PDB entry 4UBP | X-ray diffraction, 1.55 A resolution | chains B and C of the 3 polymer chains in the assembly

# Chain B
Molecule: Protein (urease (chain B))
Organism: Sporosarcina pasteurii
Notes: EC 3.5.1.5
UniProt: P41021 (URE2_BACPA); numbering as in UniProt (aligned over 1-126)
Amino-acid sequence (126 residues; each row starts with the number of its first residue):
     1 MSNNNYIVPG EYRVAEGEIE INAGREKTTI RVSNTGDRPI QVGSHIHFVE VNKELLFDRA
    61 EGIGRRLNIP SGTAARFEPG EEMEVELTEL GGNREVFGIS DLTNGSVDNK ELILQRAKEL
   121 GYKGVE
Disordered / not traced: 1-4

# Chain C
Molecule: Protein (urease (chain C))
Organism: Sporosarcina pasteurii
Notes: EC 3.5.1.5
UniProt: P41020 (URE1_BACPA); the construct has insertions or renumbered stretches relative to UniProt, so the offset changes along the chain: 1-28 = UniProt 1-28; 30-570 = UniProt 29-569
Amino-acid sequence (570 residues; numbered 1 to 570; the number before each row is that of its first residue):
     1 MKINRQQYAE SYGPTVGDEV RLADTDLWIE VEKDYTTYGD EVNFGGGKVL REGMGENGTY
    61 TRTENVLDLL LTNALILDYT GIYKADIGVK DGYIVGIGKG GNPDIMDGVT PNMIVGTATE
   121 VIAAEGKIVT AGGIDTHVHF INPDQVDVAL ANGITTLFGG GTGPAEGSKA TTVTPGPWNI
   181 EKMLKSTEGL PINVGILGKG HGSSIAPIME QIDAGAAGLK IHEDWGATPA SIDRSLTVAD
   241 EADVQVAIHS DTLNEAGFLE DTLRAINGRV IHSFHVEGAG GGHAPDIMAM AGHPNVLPSS
   301 TNPTRPFTVN TIDEHLDMLM VCHHLKQNIP EDVAFADSRI RPETIAAEDI LHDLGIISMM
   361 STDALAMGRA GEMVLRTWQT ADKMKKQRGP LAEEKNGSDN FRLKRYVSKY TINPAIAQGI
   421 AHEVGSIEEG KFADLVLWEP KFFGVKADRV IKGGIIAYAQ IGDPSASIPT PQPVMGRRMY
   481 GTVGDLIHDT NITFMSKSSI QQGVPAKLGL KRRIGTVKNC RNIGKKDMKW NDVTTDIDIN
   541 PETYEVKVDG EVLTCEPVKE LPMAQRYFLF
Modified positions: Lys-220 (lysine nz-carboxylic acid; KCX)
Differences from the reference sequence: variant Glu-19 (Arg in P41020), Trp-28 (Gly in P41020), Thr-36 (Tyr35 in P41020), Thr-37 (Tyr36 in P41020), Tyr-38 (Leu37 in P41020), Leu-263 (Val262 in P41020), Ile-420 (Met419 in P41020); insertion (29); modified residue (220)
Metal / ion sites: Ni2+ site 1: His-137, His-139, Lys-220, Asp-363 (together with acetohydroxamic acid); Ni2+ site 2: Lys-220, His-249, His-275 (together with acetohydroxamic acid)
Residues lining bound ligands: acetohydroxamic acid (HAE): His-137, His-139, Ala-170, Lys-220, His-222, His-249, His-275, Gly-280, Asp-363, Ala-366, Met-367
UniProt features mapped onto this chain:
  - active site: His-324 (Proton donor)

# How chain B and chain C interact
Pairs across the interface (96; chain B residue first):
  Ile-7(B) / Arg-21(C)
  Ile-7(B) / Asp-24(C)
  Val-8(B) / Arg-21(C)  hydrogen bond (backbone-side chain)
  Pro-9(B) / Ala-23(C)
  Pro-9(B) / Lys-441(C)
  Pro-9(B) / Arg-566(C)
  Pro-9(B) / Tyr-567(C)
  Gly-10(B) / Val-20(C)
  Gly-10(B) / Arg-21(C)
  Gly-10(B) / Ala-23(C)  hydrogen bond (backbone-backbone)
  Gly-10(B) / Pro-440(C)
  Gly-10(B) / Lys-441(C)
  Glu-11(B) / Val-20(C)
  Glu-11(B) / Arg-21(C)  salt bridge
  Glu-11(B) / Trp-28(C)
  Tyr-12(B) / Ala-9(C)
  Tyr-12(B) / Pro-14(C)
  Tyr-12(B) / Glu-19(C)
  Tyr-12(B) / Val-20(C)  hydrophobic
  Tyr-12(B) / Gly-126(C)
  Arg-13(B) / Asp-18(C)
  Arg-13(B) / Glu-19(C)  salt bridge
  Arg-13(B) / Trp-28(C)
  Arg-13(B) / Gly-397(C)
  Val-14(B) / Arg-5(C)
  Val-14(B) / Gln-6(C)
  Val-14(B) / Ala-9(C)  hydrophobic
  Val-14(B) / Asp-18(C)
  Ala-15(B) / Arg-5(C)
  Ala-15(B) / Gly-17(C)
  Ala-15(B) / Asp-18(C)  hydrogen bond (backbone-side chain)
  Glu-16(B) / Arg-5(C)
  Gly-17(B) / Arg-5(C)
  Glu-18(B) / Lys-2(C)
  Glu-18(B) / Ile-3(C)
  Ile-19(B) / Lys-2(C)
  Ile-19(B) / Ile-3(C)  hydrogen bond (backbone-backbone)
  Ile-19(B) / Arg-5(C)
  Ile-19(B) / Tyr-8(C)  hydrophobic
  Ile-19(B) / Thr-15(C)
  Ile-19(B) / Tyr-38(C)  hydrophobic
  Glu-20(B) / Met-1(C)
  Glu-20(B) / Lys-2(C)
  Glu-20(B) / Tyr-38(C)
  Ile-21(B) / Met-1(C)  hydrogen bond (backbone-backbone)
  Ile-21(B) / Ile-3(C)  hydrophobic
  Ile-21(B) / Tyr-38(C)
  Ile-21(B) / Gly-39(C)
  Asn-22(B) / Tyr-38(C)  hydrogen bond (backbone-backbone)
  Asn-22(B) / Gly-39(C)
  Arg-25(B) / Asp-40(C)  salt bridge
  Arg-25(B) / Asp-107(C)  salt bridge
  Gly-43(B) / Gly-47(C)
  Gly-43(B) / Arg-51(C)
  Ser-44(B) / Val-49(C)
  His-45(B) / Gly-39(C)  hydrogen bond (side chain-backbone)
  His-45(B) / Asp-40(C)  salt bridge
  His-45(B) / Val-49(C)
  His-45(B) / Met-54(C)
  His-45(B) / Ile-105(C)
  Ile-46(B) / Met-54(C)  hydrophobic
  Arg-66(B) / Gly-39(C)  hydrogen bond (side chain-backbone)
  Arg-66(B) / Asp-40(C)  salt bridge
  Asn-68(B) / Met-1(C)
  Pro-70(B) / Met-1(C)
  Pro-70(B) / Ile-3(C)  hydrophobic
  Pro-70(B) / Tyr-12(C)
  Ser-71(B) / Tyr-12(C)  hydrogen bond (backbone-side chain)
  Ser-71(B) / Gly-39(C)
  Ser-71(B) / Glu-41(C)  hydrogen bond (side chain-backbone)
  Ser-71(B) / Asn-43(C)  hydrogen bond
  Ser-71(B) / Val-49(C)
  Gly-72(B) / Asn-43(C)
  Gly-72(B) / Gly-47(C)
  Gly-72(B) / Lys-48(C)
  Gly-72(B) / Val-49(C)
  Thr-73(B) / Gly-47(C)
  Leu-90(B) / Ile-105(C)
  Gly-91(B) / Asp-104(C)
  Gly-91(B) / Ile-105(C)  hydrogen bond (backbone-backbone)
  Gly-91(B) / Asp-107(C)
  Gly-92(B) / Pro-103(C)
  Gly-92(B) / Met-106(C)  hydrogen bond (backbone-backbone)
  Gly-92(B) / Asp-107(C)  hydrogen bond (backbone-side chain)
  Asn-93(B) / Pro-103(C)  hydrogen bond (backbone-backbone)
  Asn-93(B) / Asp-104(C)
  Arg-94(B) / Asp-104(C)  hydrogen bond (backbone-backbone)
  Glu-95(B) / Asp-104(C)  hydrogen bond (backbone-backbone)
  Glu-95(B) / Ile-105(C)
  Phe-97(B) / Glu-52(C)
  Phe-97(B) / Gly-53(C)
  Phe-97(B) / Thr-59(C)
  Phe-97(B) / Asp-104(C)
  Gly-98(B) / Glu-52(C)
  Ile-99(B) / Glu-52(C)  hydrogen bond (backbone-side chain)
  Ile-99(B) / Gly-53(C)
Interface residues without a listed pair, chain B (40 interface residues in all): Tyr-6, Lys-27, Ile-69, Val-96
Interface residues without a listed pair, chain C (46 interface residues in all): Asn-4, Gly-13, Val-16, Thr-37

# Summary
40 residues of chain B and 46 residues of chain C are in contact; the contacts include 18 hydrogen bonds and 6
salt bridges. Polar pairs include Glu-11(B)/Arg-21(C), Arg-13(B)/Glu-19(C) and Arg-25(B)/Asp-40(C). Bound to
chain C: acetohydroxamic acid. From UniProt: active-site residue His-324(C) on chain C.
Here chain B is Protein (urease (chain B)) and chain C is Protein (urease (chain C)), both from Sporosarcina
pasteurii. Entry 4UBP (Structure of bacillus pasteurii urease inhibited with acetohydroxamic acid at 1.55 A
resolution) was determined by X-ray diffraction.
